PDB entry 4QR4 | X-ray diffraction, 1.28 A resolution | chain A

[Chain A]
Molecule: Bromodomain-containing protein 4
From: Homo sapiens
UniProtKB: O60885 (BRD4_HUMAN); residues 44-166 here = UniProt positions 44-166
Sequence (125 residues; row label = number of the first residue in the row):
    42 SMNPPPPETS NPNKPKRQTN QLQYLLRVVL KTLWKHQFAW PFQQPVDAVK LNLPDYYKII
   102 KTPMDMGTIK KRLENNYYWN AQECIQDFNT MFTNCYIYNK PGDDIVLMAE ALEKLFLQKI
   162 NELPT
Differences from the reference sequence: expression tag (42-43)
Small-molecule neighbours: BNK (2-chloro-N-cyclopentyl-5-(2-oxo-2,3-dihydro-1,3-thiazol-4-yl)benzenesulfonamide): W81, P82, F83, V87, L92, L94, Y97, C136, Y139, N140, I146
Swiss-Prot annotation at these positions:
  - site: N140 (Acetylated histone binding)
  - cross-link: K99 (Glycyl lysine isopeptide (Lys-Gly) (interchain with G-Cter in SUMO2))
  - natural variant: D145 (D145G: Found in a patient with a neurodevelopmental syndrome; uncertain significance)
  - mutagenesis: N140 (N140A: Abolishes binding to acetylated histones)

[In short]
Ligands of chain A: compound BNK. Curated annotation (UniProt) lists one mutagenesis site.
Chain A is Bromodomain-containing protein 4 (Homo sapiens); the structure, Brd4 Bromodomain 1 complex with its
novel inhibitors, was determined by X-ray diffraction (same publication as 4QR3 and 4QR5).
